Entry 8SGH (electron microscopy, 3.17 A resolution); this record covers chains A and B.

[Chain A]
Protein: Transportin-1
From: Homo sapiens
Reference sequence: Q92973 (TNPO1_HUMAN); residues 8-898 here = UniProt positions 8-898
Amino-acid sequence (894 residues; row label = number of the first residue in the row):
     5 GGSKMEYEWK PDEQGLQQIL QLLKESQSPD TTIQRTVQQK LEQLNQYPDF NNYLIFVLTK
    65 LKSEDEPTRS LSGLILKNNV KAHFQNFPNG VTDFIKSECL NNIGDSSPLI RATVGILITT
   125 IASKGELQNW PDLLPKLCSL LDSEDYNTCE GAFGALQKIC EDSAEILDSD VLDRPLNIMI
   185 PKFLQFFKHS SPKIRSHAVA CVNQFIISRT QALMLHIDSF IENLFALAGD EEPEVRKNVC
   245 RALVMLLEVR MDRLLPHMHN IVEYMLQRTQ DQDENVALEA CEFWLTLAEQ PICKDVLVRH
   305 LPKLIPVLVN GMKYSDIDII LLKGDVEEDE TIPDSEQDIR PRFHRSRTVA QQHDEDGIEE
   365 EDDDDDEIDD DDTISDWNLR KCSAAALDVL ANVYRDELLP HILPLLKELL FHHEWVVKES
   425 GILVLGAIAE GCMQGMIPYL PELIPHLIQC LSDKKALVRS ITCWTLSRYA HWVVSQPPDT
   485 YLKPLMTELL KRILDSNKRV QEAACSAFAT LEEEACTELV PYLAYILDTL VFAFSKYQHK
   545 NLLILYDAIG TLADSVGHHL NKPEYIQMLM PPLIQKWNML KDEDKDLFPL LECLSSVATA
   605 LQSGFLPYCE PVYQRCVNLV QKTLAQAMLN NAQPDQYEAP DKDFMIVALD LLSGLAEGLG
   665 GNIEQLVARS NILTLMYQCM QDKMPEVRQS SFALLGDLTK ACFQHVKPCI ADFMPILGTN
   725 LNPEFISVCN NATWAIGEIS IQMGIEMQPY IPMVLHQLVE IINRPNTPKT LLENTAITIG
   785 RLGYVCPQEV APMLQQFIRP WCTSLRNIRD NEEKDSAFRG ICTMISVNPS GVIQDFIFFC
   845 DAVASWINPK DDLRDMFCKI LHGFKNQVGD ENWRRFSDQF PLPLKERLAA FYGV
Not modelled in the structure: 5-11, 334-370, 872-874, 896-898
Differences from the reference sequence: expression tag (5-7)
Curated features (UniProtKB/Swiss-Prot):
  - site (Important for interaction with cargo nuclear localization signals): Trp468, Trp738

[Chain B]
Protein: Heterogeneous nuclear ribonucleoprotein H2, N-terminally processed
From: Homo sapiens
Reference sequence: P55795 (HNRH2_HUMAN); residues 103-225 here = UniProt positions 103-225
Amino-acid sequence (126 residues; numbered 100 to 225; the number before each row is that of its first residue):
   100 GGSNSPDTAN DGFVRLRGLP FGCSKEEIVQ FFSGLEIVPN GMTLPVDFQG RSTGEAFVQF
   160 ASQEIAEKAL KKHKERIGHR YIEIFKSSRA EVRTHYDPPR KLMAMQRPGP YDRPGAGRGY
   220 NSIGRG
Not modelled in the structure: 100-203, 216-225
Differences from the reference sequence: expression tag (100-102)
What the authors report for this chain:
  - disease-associated variants - R206Q (70-100 fold), R206W (70-100 fold), P209L (200 fold), R212G, R212T, P213L: decreased binding to Transportin-1 (chain A)
  - disease-associated variants - Y210C: abolished binding to Transportin-1 (chain A) (citing earlier work)
  - contacts within the chain: Gly208-Asp211
  - mutagenesis - R212E, R212K, R212N, R212W, R212Y: decreased binding to Transportin-1 (chain A)
  - mutagenesis - P213A: unchanged binding to Transportin-1 (chain A)
  - disease-associated variants - R212T: increased localization
  - mutagenesis - R212A, R212N: decreased localization
  - mutagenesis - R212K: unchanged localization
  - disease-associated variants - R206G, R206L, R206Q, R206W, P209L, Y210C, R212G, R212S, P213L: decreased localization (citing earlier work)

[Interface between chain A and chain B]
Pairs across the interface (22):
  Glu286(A) - Arg212(B)  salt bridge
  Leu289(A) - Arg212(B)
  Ser379(A) - Pro213(B)
  Trp381(A) - Tyr210(B)
  Trp381(A) - Asp211(B)
  Trp381(A) - Arg212(B)
  Trp381(A) - Pro213(B)
  Lys385(A) - Pro209(B)
  Lys385(A) - Tyr210(B)
  Ala388(A) - Tyr210(B)  hydrophobic
  Asp392(A) - Tyr210(B)  hydrogen bond
  Leu427(A) - Pro209(B)  hydrophobic
  Ala431(A) - Tyr210(B)
  Trp468(A) - Gly208(B)
  Trp468(A) - Pro209(B)
  Trp468(A) - Tyr210(B)  hydrophobic
  Arg472(A) - Tyr210(B)  hydrogen bond
  Ser510(A) - Pro207(B)
  Ala513(A) - Arg206(B)
  Glu517(A) - Arg206(B)  salt bridge
  Asp551(A) - Arg206(B)  salt bridge
  Thr555(A) - Arg206(B)  hydrogen bond
Also at the interface, not in a pair above, chain A (21 interface residues in all): Asp380, Ala389, Ile465, Thr514, Ile548
The authors on this interface:
  - interface residues, chain B: Arg206(B), Arg212(B), Pro213(B)
  - hot spots on chain B (mutagenesis) - R206Q (70-100 fold), R206W (70-100 fold), P209L (200 fold), R212A (64-fold), R212G, R212T, P213A, P213L: decreased binding to Transportin-1 (chain A)

[Summary]
The interface between chain A and chain B involves 21 residues on one side and 8 on the other; the contacts
include 3 hydrogen bonds and 3 salt bridges. Polar contacts include Glu286(A)-Arg212(B), Glu517(A)-Arg206(B)
and Asp551(A)-Arg206(B). From the paper: R206Q, R206W and P209L of chain B, among others, reduce binding to
Transportin-1 (chain A); interface residues Arg206(B), Arg212(B) and Pro213(B); 17 substitutions were tested
in all.
Chain A is Transportin-1 and chain B is Heterogeneous nuclear ribonucleoprotein H2, N-terminally processed,
both from Homo sapiens; the structure, Cryo-EM structure of Karyopherin-beta2 bound to HNRNPH2 PY-NLS, was
determined by electron microscopy.
